PDB entry 2VJK | X-ray diffraction, 1.97 A resolution | chains A and B

# Chain A (and B)
Protein: Formyl-coenzyme A transferase
From: Oxalobacter formigenes
Notes: EC 2.8.3.16; chain B of this document is another copy of the same molecule, construct and numbering; everything in this record applies to it too
UniProt: O06644 (FCTA_OXAFO); residue numbers follow UniProt; this construct covers 1-428
Amino-acid sequence (428 residues; numbered 1 to 428; the number before each row is that of its first residue):
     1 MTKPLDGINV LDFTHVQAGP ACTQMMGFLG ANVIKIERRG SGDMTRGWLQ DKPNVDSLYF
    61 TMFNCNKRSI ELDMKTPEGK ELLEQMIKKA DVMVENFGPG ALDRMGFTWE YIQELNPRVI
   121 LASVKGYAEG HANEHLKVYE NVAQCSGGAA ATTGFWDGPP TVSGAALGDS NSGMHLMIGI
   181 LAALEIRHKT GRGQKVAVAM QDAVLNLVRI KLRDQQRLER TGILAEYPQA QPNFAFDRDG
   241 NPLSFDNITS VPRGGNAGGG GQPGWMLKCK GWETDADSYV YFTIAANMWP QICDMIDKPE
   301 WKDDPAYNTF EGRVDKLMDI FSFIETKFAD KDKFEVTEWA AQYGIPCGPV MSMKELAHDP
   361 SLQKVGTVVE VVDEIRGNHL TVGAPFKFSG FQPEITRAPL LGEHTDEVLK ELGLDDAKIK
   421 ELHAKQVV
Not modelled in the structure: 1
Differences from the reference sequence: conflict I186 (Met in O06644)
Glycans and other covalent adducts: coenzyme A (COA) linked to D169
Metal / ion sites: Mg2+: D294, D297
Residues lining bound ligands:
  - coenzyme A (COA), molecule 1: H15, V16, Q17, A18, E37, R38, L72, D73, M74, K75, N96, F97, G98, P99, A101, R104, M105, V124, K125, G126, K137, V138, Y139, E140, M200
  - coenzyme A (COA), molecule 2: G260, G261, Q262, N287

# How chain A and chain B interact
Pairs across the interface (293):
  T2(A) with I186(B)
  K3(A) with K189(B), hydrogen bond (backbone-side chain)
  P4(A) with A182(B); E185(B); I186(B), hydrophobic; K189(B), hydrogen bond (backbone-side chain)
  D6(A) with K189(B), hydrogen bond (backbone-side chain)
  Q24(A) with R209(B)
  M25(A) with N206(B); R209(B)
  L29(A) with A182(B), hydrophobic
  W48(A) with Q262(B)
  L49(A) with R213(B); R217(B), hydrogen bond (backbone-side chain); E226(B); G260(B); G261(B)
  D51(A) with R220(B), salt bridge; T221(B)
  L58(A) with R213(B); Q216(B); R217(B)
  Y59(A) with R213(B); G261(B)
  M62(A) with R209(B), hydrogen bond (backbone-side chain); L212(B), hydrophobic; R213(B); Q216(B), hydrogen bond
  F63(A) with R209(B); I210(B), hydrophobic
  A128(A) with V365(B), hydrophobic
  E129(A) with V365(B)
  G130(A) with V365(B)
  H131(A) with D359(B), salt bridge; S361(B); V365(B)
  A132(A) with S361(B), hydrogen bond (backbone-side chain)
  Y139(A) with Q262(B); P346(B), hydrophobic
  N141(A) with A257(B), hydrogen bond (side chain-backbone); G258(B), hydrogen bond (side chain-backbone); Y281(B), hydrogen bond
  V142(A) with G348(B)
  C145(A) with M266(B), hydrophobic; Y281(B), hydrophobic; P349(B); V350(B), hydrophobic; M351(B), hydrogen bond (backbone-backbone)
  S146(A) with M351(B); L356(B)
  G147(A) with L356(B)
  G148(A) with M351(B); M353(B); L356(B)
  A151(A) with D277(B); V350(B), hydrophobic; M351(B)
  T152(A) with G164(B); M353(B)
  T153(A) with V162(B); S163(B); G164(B), hydrogen bond (side chain-backbone)
  P159(A) with N256(B); Y279(B), hydrophobic
  P160(A) with N256(B), hydrogen bond (backbone-side chain); M266(B); A276(B); Y279(B); V350(B), hydrophobic
  T161(A) with N256(B)
  V162(A) with T153(B); G255(B); N256(B), hydrogen bond (backbone-side chain); A257(B); M266(B), hydrophobic; Y281(B), hydrophobic
  S163(A) with T153(B); S163(B), hydrogen bond
  G164(A) with T152(B); T153(B), hydrogen bond (backbone-side chain); I210(B); K211(B)
  A165(A) with L167(B), hydrophobic; L207(B); V208(B), hydrophobic
  A166(A) with L207(B), hydrogen bond (backbone-backbone)
  L167(A) with S163(B); A165(B), hydrophobic; L167(B), hydrophobic
  S170(A) with L207(B)
  N171(A) with L207(B)
  M174(A) with H175(B); I178(B); N206(B)
  H175(A) with M174(B); P385(B); F386(B)
  M177(A) with I178(B), hydrophobic
  I178(A) with M174(B); M177(B), hydrophobic; I178(B), hydrophobic; L181(B); F386(B), hydrophobic
  G179(A) with F388(B)
  L181(A) with I178(B); L181(B), hydrophobic
  A182(A) with P4(B); L29(B), hydrophobic; F388(B), hydrophobic
  L184(A) with E185(B)
  E185(A) with P4(B); E185(B); H188(B), salt bridge
  I186(A) with K3(B); P4(B), hydrophobic
  H188(A) with E185(B), salt bridge; H188(B)
  K189(A) with K3(B), hydrogen bond (side chain-backbone); P4(B), hydrogen bond (side chain-backbone); D6(B)
  T190(A) with T2(B)
  Q194(A) with F388(B); S389(B); G390(B), hydrogen bond (side chain-backbone)
  K195(A) with K387(B); F388(B); S389(B), hydrogen bond (backbone-backbone)
  V196(A) with F386(B), hydrophobic; K387(B); F388(B), hydrophobic
  A197(A) with P385(B); F386(B); K387(B), hydrogen bond (backbone-backbone)
  V198(A) with P385(B); F386(B), hydrophobic
  Q201(A) with L356(B); L362(B)
  D202(A) with L362(B); T367(B), hydrogen bond; P385(B); K387(B)
  L205(A) with T367(B); V368(B), hydrophobic; V382(B)
  N206(A) with M25(B); M174(B); V382(B)
  L207(A) with A165(B); A166(B), hydrogen bond (backbone-backbone); N171(B)
  V208(A) with A165(B), hydrophobic; M353(B), hydrophobic
  R209(A) with Q24(B); M25(B); M62(B), hydrogen bond (side chain-backbone); F63(B); T381(B), hydrogen bond; V382(B), hydrogen bond (side chain-backbone); G383(B)
  I210(A) with Q17(B); Y59(B), hydrophobic; G164(B)
  K211(A) with G164(B); M353(B)
  L212(A) with M62(B), hydrophobic; M353(B); A357(B), hydrophobic; T381(B); V382(B), hydrophobic
  R213(A) with L58(B); Y59(B); M62(B)
  Q215(A) with M353(B); K354(B); A357(B)
  Q216(A) with L58(B); M62(B), hydrogen bond; H379(B); L380(B), hydrogen bond (side chain-backbone)
  R217(A) with L49(B); L58(B)
  E219(A) with H358(B), salt bridge
  R220(A) with D51(B), salt bridge; N378(B), hydrogen bond (side chain-backbone); H379(B)
  T221(A) with D51(B)
  E226(A) with L49(B)
  R238(A) with W272(B); Y279(B), hydrogen bond
  T249(A) with K354(B), hydrogen bond
  S250(A) with S352(B); M353(B), hydrogen bond (side chain-backbone); K354(B), hydrogen bond (side chain-backbone)
  V251(A) with M353(B), hydrophobic
  R253(A) with A276(B), hydrogen bond (side chain-backbone); D277(B), salt bridge
  G255(A) with V162(B)
  N256(A) with P159(B); P160(B), hydrogen bond (side chain-backbone); T161(B); V162(B), hydrogen bond (side chain-backbone)
  A257(A) with N141(B), hydrogen bond (backbone-side chain); V162(B)
  G258(A) with N141(B), hydrogen bond (backbone-side chain)
  G260(A) with Q17(B); W48(B); Y59(B), hydrogen bond (backbone-side chain)
  G261(A) with W48(B)
  Q262(A) with M44(B); W48(B)
  M266(A) with C145(B), hydrophobic; P160(B); V162(B), hydrophobic
  A276(A) with P160(B); R253(B), hydrogen bond (backbone-side chain)
  D277(A) with A151(B); R253(B), salt bridge
  Y279(A) with P159(B), hydrophobic; P160(B)
  Y281(A) with N141(B), hydrogen bond; C145(B), hydrophobic; V162(B), hydrophobic
  A341(A) with L136(B), hydrophobic
  G344(A) with K137(B), hydrogen bond (backbone-side chain)
  P349(A) with C145(B); S146(B)
  V350(A) with C145(B), hydrophobic; A151(B), hydrophobic; P160(B), hydrophobic
  M351(A) with C145(B), hydrogen bond (backbone-backbone); S146(B); G148(B); A151(B)
  S352(A) with S250(B)
  M353(A) with G148(B); T152(B); K211(B); L212(B); Q215(B); S250(B), hydrogen bond (backbone-side chain); V251(B), hydrophobic
  K354(A) with Q215(B); T249(B), hydrogen bond; S250(B), hydrogen bond (backbone-side chain)
  L356(A) with S146(B); G147(B); G148(B); Q201(B)
  A357(A) with L212(B), hydrophobic
  H358(A) with E219(B), salt bridge
  D359(A) with H131(B), salt bridge
  S361(A) with H131(B); A132(B), hydrogen bond (side chain-backbone)
  L362(A) with Q201(B); D202(B); L205(B), hydrophobic
  K364(A) with G130(B), hydrogen bond (side chain-backbone)
  V365(A) with A128(B), hydrophobic; E129(B); G130(B); H131(B)
  T367(A) with D202(B), hydrogen bond; L205(B)
  N378(A) with R220(B), hydrogen bond (backbone-side chain)
  H379(A) with Q216(B); R220(B)
  L380(A) with Q216(B), hydrogen bond (backbone-side chain)
  T381(A) with R209(B), hydrogen bond; L212(B)
  V382(A) with L205(B); N206(B); R209(B), hydrogen bond (backbone-side chain); L212(B), hydrophobic
  P385(A) with H175(B); A197(B); V198(B); D202(B); N206(B)
  F386(A) with H175(B); I178(B), hydrophobic; A197(B); V198(B), hydrophobic
  K387(A) with K195(B); V196(B); A197(B), hydrogen bond (backbone-backbone); D202(B)
  F388(A) with G179(B); Q194(B); K195(B); V196(B), hydrophobic
  S389(A) with Q194(B); K195(B), hydrogen bond (backbone-backbone)
  G390(A) with Q194(B), hydrogen bond (backbone-side chain)
Interface residues without a listed pair, chain A (140 interface residues in all): L5, W109, A150, G154, F155, A183, A199, A203, G259, W272, T283, M288, F310, T337, P346, C347, G348, G383, F391
Interface residues without a listed pair, chain B (140 interface residues in all): L5, I8, F28, W109, Y139, E140, V142, A150, G154, F155, S170, A183, L184, A199, A203, R238, T283, A285, F391

# In short
Chain A and chain B each contribute 140 residues to their interface, with 57 hydrogen bonds and 10 salt
bridges. Polar pairs include D51(A)-R220(B), H131(A)-D359(B) and E185(A)-H188(B). Ligands of chain A: coenzyme
A. Covalently linked coenzyme A: at D169(A). D294(A) and D297(A) coordinate Mg2+.
Chain A and chain B are both Formyl-coenzyme A transferase (Oxalobacter formigenes); the structure, Formyl-CoA
transferase with aspartyl-CoA thioester intermediate derived from oxalyl-CoA, was determined by X-ray
diffraction (same publication as 2VJL, 2VJM, 2VJN and 2VJO).
